Entry 6GP5 (X-ray diffraction, 1.93 A resolution); this record covers chain A.

# Chain A
Name: Arabinogalactan endo-beta-1,4-galactanase
Source organism: Bacteroides thetaiotaomicron (strain ATCC 29148 / DSM 2079 / NCTC 10582 / E50 / VPI-5482)
Notes: EC 3.2.1.89
UniProt: Q89YR3 (Q89YR3_BACTN); residues 22-353 here = UniProt positions 22-353
Amino-acid sequence (352 residues; numbered 2 to 353; the number before each row is that of its first residue):
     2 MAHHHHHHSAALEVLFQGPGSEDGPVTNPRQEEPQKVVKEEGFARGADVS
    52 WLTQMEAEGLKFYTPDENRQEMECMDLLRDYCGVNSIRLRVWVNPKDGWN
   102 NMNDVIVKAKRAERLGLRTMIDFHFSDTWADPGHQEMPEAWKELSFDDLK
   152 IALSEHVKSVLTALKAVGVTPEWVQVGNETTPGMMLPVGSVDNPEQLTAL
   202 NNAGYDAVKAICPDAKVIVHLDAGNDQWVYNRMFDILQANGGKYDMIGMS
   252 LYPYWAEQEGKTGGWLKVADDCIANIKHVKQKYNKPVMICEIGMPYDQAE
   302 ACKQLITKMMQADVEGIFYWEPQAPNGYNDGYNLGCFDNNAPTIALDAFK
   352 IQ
Unresolved in the structure: 2-37, 352-353
Differences from the reference sequence: initiating methionine (2); expression tag (3-21)
From the paper describing this entry:
  - catalytic residues: D132, E180 (by similarity / conservation)

# Overview
The paper reports catalytic residues D132 and E180.
Chain A is Arabinogalactan endo-beta-1,4-galactanase (Bacteroides thetaiotaomicron (strain ATCC 29148 / DSM
2079 / NCTC 10582 / E50 / VPI-5482)); the structure, Beta-1,4-galactanase from Bacteroides thetaiotaomicron,
was determined by X-ray diffraction together with 6GPA from the same study.
